PDB entry 8YVF | electron microscopy, 2.99 A resolution | chains y and z of the 71 polymer chains in the assembly

== Chain y (and z) ==
Protein: Carboxysome shell vertex protein CsoS4A
From: Halothiobacillus neapolitanus
Notes: chain z of this document is another copy of the same molecule, construct and numbering; everything in this record applies to it too
UniProtKB: O85043 (CSS4A_HALNC); residues 1-83 here = UniProt positions 1-83
Amino-acid sequence (83 residues; each row starts with the number of its first residue):
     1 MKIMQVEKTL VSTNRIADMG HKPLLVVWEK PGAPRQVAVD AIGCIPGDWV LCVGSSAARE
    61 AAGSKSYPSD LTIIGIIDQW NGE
Unresolved in the structure: 82-83

== Interface between chain y and chain z ==
Pairs across the interface (42):
  M1(y) with L24(z), hydrophobic; Q36(z); V37(z), hydrogen bond (backbone-backbone); V39(z); D70(z); L71(z)
  K2(y) with Q36(z), hydrogen bond
  I3(y) with L10(z), hydrophobic; V37(z), hydrophobic
  E29(y) with P34(z)
  I42(y) with N14(z); I16(z), hydrophobic
  L51(y) with L24(z), hydrophobic; V37(z), hydrophobic
  V53(y) with P68(z); S69(z); D70(z)
  G54(y) with D70(z), hydrogen bond (backbone-side chain)
  S55(y) with D70(z)
  S56(y) with R59(z)
  A57(y) with R59(z); P68(z); S69(z)
  E60(y) with R59(z), salt bridge; S66(z)
  A61(y) with I16(z), hydrophobic
  I74(y) with R15(z); I16(z), hydrogen bond (backbone-backbone); M19(z), hydrophobic
  G75(y) with S12(z); R15(z)
  I76(y) with S12(z), hydrogen bond (backbone-side chain); N14(z), hydrogen bond (backbone-side chain)
  I77(y) with L10(z), hydrophobic; V11(z)
  D78(y) with V11(z), hydrogen bond (backbone-backbone); T13(z), hydrogen bond
  W80(y) with K8(z); L10(z), hydrophobic; V26(z), hydrophobic; R35(z)
  N81(y) with R35(z)
Interface residues without a listed pair, chain y (21 interface residues in all): A41
Interface residues without a listed pair, chain z (25 interface residues in all): A38, S55, Y67

== Overview ==
Chain y and chain z form an interface of 21 and 25 residues respectively, with 8 hydrogen bonds and 1 salt
bridge. Polar contacts include E60(y)-R59(z), K2(y)-Q36(z) and G54(y)-D70(z).
Both chains are Carboxysome shell vertex protein CsoS4A (Halothiobacillus neapolitanus). Entry 8YVF (cryo-EM
structure of carboxysomal midi-shell: assembly from CsoS4A/4B/1A/1B/1C/1D and CsoS2 C-terminal co-expression
(T=9 Q=12)) was determined by electron microscopy together with 8YVE, 8YVI and 9F0H from the same study.
